Entry 4B2P (X-ray diffraction, 1.60 A resolution); this record covers chain A.

== Chain A ==
Name: DNA repair and recombination protein rada
From: Pyrococcus furiosus
Notes: fragment: c-terminal atpase domain, residues 108-349
UniProt: O74036 (RADA_PYRFU); residue numbers follow UniProt; this construct covers 108-287, 300-349
Amino-acid sequence (231 residues; each row starts with the number of its first residue; note: 12 numbers in that range are skipped by the numbering (no residue carries them; nothing is unmodelled there)):
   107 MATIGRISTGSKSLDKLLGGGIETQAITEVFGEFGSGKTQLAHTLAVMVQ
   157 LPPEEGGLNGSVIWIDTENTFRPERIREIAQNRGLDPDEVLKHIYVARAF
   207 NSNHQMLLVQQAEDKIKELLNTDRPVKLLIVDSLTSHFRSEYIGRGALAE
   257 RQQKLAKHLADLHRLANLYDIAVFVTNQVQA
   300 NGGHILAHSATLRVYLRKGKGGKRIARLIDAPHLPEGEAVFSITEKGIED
Not modelled in the structure: 107-108, 286-287, 300-303, 329-335
Differences from the reference sequence: expression tag (107); engineered mutation Asn300 (Ile in O74036)
UniProt features mapped onto this chain:
  - binding site (ATP): Gly138 to Thr145
Ion coordination: Mg2+: Thr145 (together with GTP)
Ligand contacts: GTP (guanosine-5'-triphosphate): Glu139, Phe140, Gly141, Ser142, Gly143, Lys144, Thr145, Gln146, Glu174, Arg181, Glu184, Gln284, Arg323, Ile342, Thr343
From the paper describing this entry:
  - conformationally variable residues (side-chain flip): Phe140
  - binding site for GTP: Gly143, Lys144, Thr145, Gln146, Arg181
  - catalytic residues: Glu174 (proposed by the authors, not directly observed)

== Summary ==
Bound to chain A: GTP. Curated annotation (UniProt) lists 8 ATP-binding residues. From the paper: the
catalytic residue Glu174; a binding site for GTP at Gly143, Lys144 and Thr145 among others.
Chain A is DNA repair and recombination protein rada (Pyrococcus furiosus); the structure, RadA C-terminal
ATPase domain from Pyrococcus furiosus bound to GTP, was determined by X-ray diffraction together with 4D6P,
4UQO, 4A6X and 4A6P from the same study.
